1WSU - chains E and A of the 7 polymer chains in the assembly; structure by X-ray diffraction, 2.30 A resolution.

Chain E:
Molecule: 23-nt RNA strand
Sequence (23 nucleotides; numbered 13 to 35; the number before each row is that of its first residue):
    13 GGCGUUGCCGGUCUGGCAACGCC
Unresolved in the structure: 26

Chain A:
Name: Selenocysteine-specific elongation factor
Organism: Moorella thermoacetica
Notes: fragment: SECIS binding domain
UniProt: Q46455 (SELB_MOOTH); numbering as in UniProt (aligned over 512-634)
Sequence (124 residues; each row starts with the number of its first residue):
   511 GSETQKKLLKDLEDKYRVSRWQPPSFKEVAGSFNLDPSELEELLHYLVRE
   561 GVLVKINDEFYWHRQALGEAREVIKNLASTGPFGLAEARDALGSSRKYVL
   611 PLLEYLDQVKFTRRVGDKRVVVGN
Differences from the reference sequence: cloning artifact (511)

Interface between chain E and chain A:
Pairs across the interface (19):
  G19(E) - Lys607(A)  salt bridge to the phosphate
  C20(E) - Ser605(A)  hydrogen bond to the phosphate
  C20(E) - Lys607(A)  phosphate contact
  C20(E) - Tyr608(A)  phosphate contact
  C21(E) - Arg599(A)  salt bridge to the phosphate
  C21(E) - Ser605(A)  phosphate contact
  C21(E) - Arg606(A)  hydrogen bond to the phosphate
  G22(E) - Ala596(A)  phosphate contact
  G22(E) - Arg599(A)  salt bridge to the phosphate
  G22(E) - Arg606(A)  salt bridge to the phosphate
  G23(E) - Ala596(A)  phosphate contact
  G23(E) - Arg606(A)  salt bridge to the phosphate
  G23(E) - Leu610(A)  base contact
  G23(E) - Arg624(A)  base contact
  G23(E) - Asp627(A)  sugar contact
  G23(E) - Arg629(A)  hydrogen bond to the base
  U24(E) - Leu595(A)  base contact
  U24(E) - Arg606(A)  hydrogen bond to the base
  U24(E) - Leu610(A)  base contact
Interface residues without a listed pair, chain A (13 interface residues in all): Ser604, Glu614

Summary:
6 residues of chain E and 13 residues of chain A are in contact, with 4 hydrogen bonds and 5 salt bridges.
Polar contacts include G23(E)-Arg629(A), U24(E)-Arg606(A) and C20(E)-Ser605(A).
Chain E is a 23-nt RNA strand and chain A is Selenocysteine-specific elongation factor (Moorella
thermoacetica); the structure, C-terminal domain of elongation factor selB complexed with SECIS RNA, was
determined by X-ray diffraction.
